8K5K - chain A; structure by X-ray diffraction, 1.81 A resolution.

== Chain A ==
Molecule: selenoneine synthase SenA
Source organism: Variovorax paradoxus
Sequence (427 residues; numbered -10 to 416; the number before each row is that of its first residue; numbers below 1 keep their minus sign (Gly-10 is residue -10)):
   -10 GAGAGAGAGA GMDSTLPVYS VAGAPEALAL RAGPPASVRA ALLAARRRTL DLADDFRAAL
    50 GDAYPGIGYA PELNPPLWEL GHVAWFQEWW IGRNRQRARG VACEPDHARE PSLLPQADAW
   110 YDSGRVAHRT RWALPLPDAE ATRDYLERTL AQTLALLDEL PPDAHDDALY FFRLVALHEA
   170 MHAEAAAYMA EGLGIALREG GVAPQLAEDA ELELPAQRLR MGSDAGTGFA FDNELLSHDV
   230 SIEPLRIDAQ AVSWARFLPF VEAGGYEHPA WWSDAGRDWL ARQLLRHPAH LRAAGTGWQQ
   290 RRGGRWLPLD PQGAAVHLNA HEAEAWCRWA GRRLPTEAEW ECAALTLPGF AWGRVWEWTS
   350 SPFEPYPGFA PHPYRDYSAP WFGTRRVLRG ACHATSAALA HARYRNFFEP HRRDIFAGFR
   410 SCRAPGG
Not modelled in the structure: -10 to 7, 189-194, 282-286, 291-294, 415-416
Metal / ion sites: Fe ion: His71, His167, His171

== Summary ==
His71, His167 and His171 form the Fe ion site.
Chain A is selenoneine synthase SenA (Variovorax paradoxus); the structure, The structure of SenA, was
determined by X-ray diffraction together with 8K5I and 8K5J from the same study.
